4FYT - chains A and B; structure by X-ray diffraction, 1.85 A resolution.

[Chain A]
Molecule: Aminopeptidase N
Organism: Homo sapiens
Notes: EC 3.4.11.2
Reference sequence: P15144 (AMPN_HUMAN); numbering as in UniProt (aligned over 66-967)
Sequence (903 residues; numbered 65 to 967; the number before each row is that of its first residue):
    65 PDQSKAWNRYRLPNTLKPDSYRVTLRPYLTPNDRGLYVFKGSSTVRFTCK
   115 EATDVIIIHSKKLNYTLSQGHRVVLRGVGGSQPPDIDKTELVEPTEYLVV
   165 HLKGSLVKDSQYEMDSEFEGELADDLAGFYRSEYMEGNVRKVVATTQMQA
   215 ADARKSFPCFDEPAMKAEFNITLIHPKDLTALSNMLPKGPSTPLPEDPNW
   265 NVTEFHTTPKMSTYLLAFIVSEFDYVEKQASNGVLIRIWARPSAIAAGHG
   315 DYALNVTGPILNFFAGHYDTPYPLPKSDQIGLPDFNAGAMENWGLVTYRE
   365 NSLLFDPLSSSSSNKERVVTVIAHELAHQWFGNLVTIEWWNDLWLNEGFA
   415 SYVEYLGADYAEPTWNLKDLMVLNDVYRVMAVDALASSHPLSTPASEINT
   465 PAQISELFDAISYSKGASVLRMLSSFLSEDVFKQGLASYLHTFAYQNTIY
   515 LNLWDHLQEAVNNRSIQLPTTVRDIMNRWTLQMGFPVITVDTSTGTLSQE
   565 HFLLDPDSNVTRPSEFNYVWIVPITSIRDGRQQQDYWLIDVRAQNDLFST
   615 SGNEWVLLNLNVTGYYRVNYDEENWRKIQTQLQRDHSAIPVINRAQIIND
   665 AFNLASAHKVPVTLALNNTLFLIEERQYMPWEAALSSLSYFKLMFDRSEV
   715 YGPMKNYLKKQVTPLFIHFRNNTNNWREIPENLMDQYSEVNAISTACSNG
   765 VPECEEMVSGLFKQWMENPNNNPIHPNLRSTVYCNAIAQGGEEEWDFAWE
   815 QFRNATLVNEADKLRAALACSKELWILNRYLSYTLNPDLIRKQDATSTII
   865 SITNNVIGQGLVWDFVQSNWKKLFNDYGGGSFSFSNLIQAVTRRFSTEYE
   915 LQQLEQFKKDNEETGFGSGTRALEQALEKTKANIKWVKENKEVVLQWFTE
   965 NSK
Sequence notes: expression tag (65)
UniProt features mapped onto this chain:
  - region: Asp-288 to Ser-295 (Necessary and sufficient to mediate interaction with HCoV-229E)
  - active site: Glu-389 (Proton acceptor)
  - binding site (substrate): Gly-352 to Asn-356
  - binding site (Zn(2+)): His-388, His-392, Glu-411
  - site: Tyr-477 (Transition state stabilizer)
  - modified residue (Sulfotyrosine): Tyr-176, Tyr-419, Tyr-424, Tyr-913
  - glycosylation (N-linked (GlcNAc...) asparagine): Asn-128, Asn-234, Asn-265, Asn-319, Asn-527, Asn-573, Asn-625, Asn-681, Asn-735, Asn-818
  - natural variant: Ile-603 (I603K; I603M)
  - mutagenesis: Asp-288 to Ser-295 (No change in receptor activity and HCoV-229E infection; Complete loss of receptor activity and blocks HCoV-229E infection. No loss of enzymatic activity), Glu-291 to Gln-293 (Complete loss of receptor activity and blocks HCoV-229E infection. No loss of enzymatic activity), Glu-291 (E291N: No change of receptor activity and HCoV-229E infection), Gln-293 (Q293T: No change of receptor activity and HCoV-229E infection), His-392 (H392A: Loss of aminopeptidase activity), Asn-818 (N818E: Very low receptor activity and HCoV-229E infection)
Cystine bridges: Cys-761/Cys-768, Cys-798/Cys-834
Covalently attached groups: N-acetylglucosamine (NAG) linked to Asn-128, Asn-234, Asn-265, Asn-319, Asn-527, Asn-625, Asn-681, Asn-818
Bound ions: Zn2+: His-388, His-392, Glu-411 (shared with L2O_1(B) of chain B)
From the paper describing this entry:
  - catalytic residues: Glu-389, Tyr-477 (citing earlier work)

[Chain B]
Molecule: Amastatin
Sequence (4 residues; each row starts with the number of its first residue):
     1 XVVD
Modified / non-standard residues: L2O ((2S,3R)-3-amino-2-hydroxy-5-methylhexanoic acid) at position 1
Bound ions: Zn2+: L2O_1 (shared with His-388(A), His-392(A), Glu-411(A) of chain A)

[Chain A / chain B interface]
Residue-residue contacts - 25 pairs, chain A then chain B:
  Gln-211(A) / L2O_1(B)
  Gln-213(A) / L2O_1(B)  hydrogen bond (side chain-backbone)
  Ala-351(A) / Val-2(B)
  Ala-351(A) / Val-3(B)
  Gly-352(A) / Val-2(B)  hydrogen bond (backbone-backbone)
  Gly-352(A) / Val-3(B)
  Gly-352(A) / Asp-4(B)
  Ala-353(A) / L2O_1(B)
  Ala-353(A) / Val-2(B)  hydrogen bond (backbone-backbone)
  Met-354(A) / L2O_1(B)
  Glu-355(A) / L2O_1(B)  hydrogen bond (side chain-backbone)
  Arg-363(A) / Asp-4(B)  salt bridge
  Asn-365(A) / Asp-4(B)
  Arg-381(A) / Asp-4(B)  salt bridge
  His-388(A) / L2O_1(B)  hydrogen bond (side chain-backbone)
  His-388(A) / Val-2(B)
  Glu-389(A) / L2O_1(B)
  Glu-389(A) / Val-2(B)  hydrogen bond (side chain-backbone)
  His-392(A) / L2O_1(B)
  Glu-411(A) / L2O_1(B)  hydrogen bond (side chain-backbone)
  Phe-472(A) / L2O_1(B)
  Phe-472(A) / Val-3(B)
  Tyr-477(A) / L2O_1(B)  hydrogen bond (side chain-backbone)
  Phe-896(A) / L2O_1(B)
  Phe-896(A) / Val-3(B)  hydrophobic
Interface residues without a listed pair, chain A (20 interface residues in all): Asn-350, Val-385, Ser-897

[In short]
The interface between chain A and chain B involves 20 residues on one side and 4 on the other; the contacts
include 8 hydrogen bonds and 2 salt bridges. Polar contacts include Arg-363(A)/Asp-4(B), Arg-381(A)/Asp-4(B)
and Gln-213(A)/L2O_1(B). From the paper: catalytic residues Glu-389(A) and Tyr-477(A).
Here chain A is Aminopeptidase N (Homo sapiens) and chain B is Amastatin. Entry 4FYT (Human aminopeptidase N
(CD13) in complex with amastatin) was determined by X-ray diffraction (same publication as 4FYQ, 4FYR and
4FYS).
